9F6E - chains A and T of the 6 polymer chains in the assembly; structure by electron microscopy, 3.74 A resolution.

# Chain A
Molecule: DNA polymerase epsilon catalytic subunit A
Organism: Homo sapiens
Notes: EC 2.7.7.7, 3.1.11.-
Reference sequence: Q07864 (DPOE1_HUMAN); residue numbers follow UniProt; this construct covers 1-1200
Chain sequence (1200 residues; row label = number of the first residue in the row):
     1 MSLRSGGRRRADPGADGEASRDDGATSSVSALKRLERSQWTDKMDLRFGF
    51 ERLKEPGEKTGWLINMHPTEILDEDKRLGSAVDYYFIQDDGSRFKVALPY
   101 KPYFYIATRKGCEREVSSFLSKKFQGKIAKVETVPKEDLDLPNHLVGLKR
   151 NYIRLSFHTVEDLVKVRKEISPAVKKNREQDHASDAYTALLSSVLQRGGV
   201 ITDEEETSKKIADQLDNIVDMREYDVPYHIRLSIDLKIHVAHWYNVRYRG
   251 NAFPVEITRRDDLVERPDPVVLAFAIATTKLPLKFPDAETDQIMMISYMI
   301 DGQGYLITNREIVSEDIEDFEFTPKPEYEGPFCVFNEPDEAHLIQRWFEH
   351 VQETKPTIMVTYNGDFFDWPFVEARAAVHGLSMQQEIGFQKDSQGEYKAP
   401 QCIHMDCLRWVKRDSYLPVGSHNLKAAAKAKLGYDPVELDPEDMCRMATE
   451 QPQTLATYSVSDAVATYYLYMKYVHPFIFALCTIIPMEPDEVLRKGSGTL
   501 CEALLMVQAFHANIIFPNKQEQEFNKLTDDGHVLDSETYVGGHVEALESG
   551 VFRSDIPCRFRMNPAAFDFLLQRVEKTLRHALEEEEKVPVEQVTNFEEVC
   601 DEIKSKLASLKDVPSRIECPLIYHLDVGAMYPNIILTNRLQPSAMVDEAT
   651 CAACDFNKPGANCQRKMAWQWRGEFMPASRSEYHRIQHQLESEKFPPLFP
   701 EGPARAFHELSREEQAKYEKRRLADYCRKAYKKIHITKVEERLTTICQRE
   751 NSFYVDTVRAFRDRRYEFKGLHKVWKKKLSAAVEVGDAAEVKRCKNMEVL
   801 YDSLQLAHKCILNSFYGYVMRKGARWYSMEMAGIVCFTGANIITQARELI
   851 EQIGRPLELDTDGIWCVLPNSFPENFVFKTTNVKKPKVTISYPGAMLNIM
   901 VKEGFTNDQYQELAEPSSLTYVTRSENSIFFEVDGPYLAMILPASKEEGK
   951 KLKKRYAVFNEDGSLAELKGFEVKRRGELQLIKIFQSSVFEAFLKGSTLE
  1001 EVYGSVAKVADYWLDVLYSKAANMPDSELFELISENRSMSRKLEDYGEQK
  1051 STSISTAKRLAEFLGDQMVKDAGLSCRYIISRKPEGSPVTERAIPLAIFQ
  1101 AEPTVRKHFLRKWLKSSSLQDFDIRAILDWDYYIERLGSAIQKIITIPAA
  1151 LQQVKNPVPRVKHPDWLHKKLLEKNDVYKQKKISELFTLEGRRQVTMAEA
Unresolved in the structure: 1-26, 182-212, 1198-1200
Differences from the reference sequence: engineered mutation Ala275 (Asp in Q07864), Ala277 (Glu in Q07864)
Ion coordination: 4Fe-4S cluster Fe: Cys651, Cys654, Cys663, Cys747
Ligand contacts:
  - 2',3'-dideoxyadenosine triphosphate (DDS): Tyr416, Asp626, Val627, Gly628, Ala629, Met630, Tyr631, Pro632, Arg765, Lys769, Lys809, Asn813, Tyr816, Asp862
  - 4Fe-4S cluster (SF4): Val646, Thr650, Cys651, Cys654, Phe656, Asn657, Cys663, Gln664, Cys747, Arg749
Swiss-Prot annotation at these positions:
  - modified residue: Ser1184 (Phosphoserine)
  - natural variant: Ala189 (A189T: Found in a colorectal sample), Arg231 (R231H: Found in a colorectal sample), Pro286 (P286H: Found in a colorectal sample; P286R: Found in a colorectal sample), Phe367 (F367S: Found in a colorectal sample), Val411 (V411L: In CRCS12; uncertain significance), Leu424 (L424V: In CRCS12), Pro436 (P436R: Found in a colorectal sample), Tyr458 (Y458F: In CRCS12; uncertain significance), Ser459 (S459F: Found in a colorectal sample), Arg762 (R762W: Found in a colorectal sample), Lys777 (K777N: Found in a colorectal sample), Ala1007 (A1007P: In IMAGEI; uncertain significance), 1 further natural variant entry in UniProt
What the authors report for this chain:
  - binding site for 2',3'-dideoxyadenosine triphosphate: Arg765, Lys769, Asn813

# Chain T
Molecule: DNA template strand
Organism: synthetic construct
Sequence (38 nucleotides; numbered 1 to 38; the number before each row is that of its first residue):
     1 AAGGCTGAACGAATTGGTGAGGGTTGGGAAGTGGAAGG
Unresolved in the structure: 1-10

# How chain A and chain T interact
Residue-residue contacts - 40 pairs, chain A then chain T:
  Gly496(A) with DA13(T), hydrogen bond to the phosphate
  Ser497(A) with DT14(T), phosphate contact
  Gly498(A) with DT14(T), phosphate contact
  Thr499(A) with DA13(T), hydrogen bond to the phosphate; DT14(T), phosphate contact
  Thr538(A) with DG16(T), phosphate contact
  Tyr539(A) with DT15(T), sugar contact; DG16(T), phosphate contact; DG17(T), phosphate contact
  Val540(A) with DG16(T), phosphate contact; DG17(T), phosphate contact
  Gly541(A) with DG16(T), hydrogen bond to the phosphate; DG17(T), hydrogen bond to the phosphate
  Gly542(A) with DG17(T), sugar contact
  Arg672(A) with DG17(T), salt bridge to the phosphate
  Arg728(A) with DG26(T), salt bridge to the phosphate
  Lys732(A) with DG26(T), salt bridge to the phosphate
  Gly817(A) with DT14(T), base contact; DT15(T), sugar contact
  Tyr818(A) with DT14(T), sugar contact
  Met820(A) with DT15(T), sugar contact
  Arg821(A) with DA13(T), base contact; DT14(T), salt bridge to the phosphate
  Lys951(A) with DG19(T), phosphate contact
  Leu952(A) with DA20(T), phosphate contact
  Lys953(A) with DT18(T), salt bridge to the phosphate; DG19(T), phosphate contact
  Arg955(A) with DG19(T), hydrogen bond to the sugar
  Glu972(A) with DA20(T), sugar contact
  Arg975(A) with DG19(T), base contact
  Ile1080(A) with DG22(T), phosphate contact
  Pro1088(A) with DG23(T), phosphate contact
  Val1089(A) with DG22(T), phosphate contact; DG23(T), hydrogen bond to the phosphate
  Thr1090(A) with DG22(T), phosphate contact; DG23(T), hydrogen bond to the phosphate
  Tyr1132(A) with DG21(T), phosphate contact; DG22(T), hydrogen bond to the phosphate
  Arg1136(A) with DG21(T), salt bridge to the phosphate
  Lys1143(A) with DA20(T), salt bridge to the phosphate
Interface residues without a listed pair, chain A (38 interface residues in all): Gln394, Lys495, Lys519, Asn813, Ser814, Tyr816, Lys822, Lys954, Thr1052
Interface residues without a listed pair, chain T (14 interface residues in all): DA12, DT25

# In short
38 residues of chain A face 14 of chain T across their interface; the contacts include 8 hydrogen bonds and 7
salt bridges. Among the polar pairs are Arg955(A)-DG19(T), Gly496(A)-DA13(T) and Thr499(A)-DA13(T). Ligands of
chain A: 4Fe-4S cluster and 2',3'-dideoxyadenosine triphosphate. The paper reports a binding site for
2',3'-dideoxyadenosine triphosphate at Arg765(A), Lys769(A) and Asn813(A).
Here chain A is DNA polymerase epsilon catalytic subunit A (Homo sapiens) and chain T is DNA template strand
(synthetic construct). Entry 9F6E (Human DNA polymerase epsilon bound to DNA and PCNA (ajar conformation)) was
determined by electron microscopy, deposited together with 9F6D, 9F6F, 9F6I, 9F6J, 9F6K and 9F6L.
